Entry 7XUI (electron microscopy, 3.61 A resolution); this record covers chains H and J of the 8 polymer chains in the assembly.

# Chain H
Name: DNA-directed RNA polymerase subunit alpha
Source organism: Escherichia coli K-12
Notes: EC 2.7.7.6
UniProt: P0A7Z4 (RPOA_ECOLI); residues 1-329 here = UniProt positions 1-329
Chain sequence (329 residues; each row starts with the number of its first residue):
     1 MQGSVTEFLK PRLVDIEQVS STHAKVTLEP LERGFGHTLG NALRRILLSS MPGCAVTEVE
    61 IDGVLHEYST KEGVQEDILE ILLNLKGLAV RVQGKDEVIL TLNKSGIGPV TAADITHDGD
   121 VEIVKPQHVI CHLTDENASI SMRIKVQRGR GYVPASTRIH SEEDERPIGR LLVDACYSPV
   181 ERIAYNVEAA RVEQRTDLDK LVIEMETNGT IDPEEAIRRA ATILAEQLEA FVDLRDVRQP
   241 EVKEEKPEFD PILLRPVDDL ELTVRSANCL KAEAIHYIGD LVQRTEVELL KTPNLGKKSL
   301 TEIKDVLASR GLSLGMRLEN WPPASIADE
Disordered / not traced: 1-3, 159-167, 235-329
Swiss-Prot annotation at these positions:
  - region: Glu162 to Glu165 (Required for interaction with Crp at class II promoters)
  - modified residue: Arg265 (ADP-ribosylarginine), Lys297 (N6-acetyllysine), Lys298 (N6-acetyllysine)

# Chain J
Name: DNA-directed RNA polymerase subunit beta'
Source organism: Escherichia coli K-12
Notes: EC 2.7.7.6
UniProt: P0A8T7 (RPOC_ECOLI); residue numbers follow UniProt; this construct covers 1-1407
Chain sequence (1430 residues; row label = number of the first residue in the row):
     1 VKDLLKFLKA QTKTEEFDAI KIALASPDMI RSWSFGEVKK PETINYRTFK PERDGLFCAR
    61 IFGPVKDYEC LCGKYKRLKH RGVICEKCGV EVTQTKVRRE RMGHIELASP TAHIWFLKSL
   121 PSRIGLLLDM PLRDIERVLY FESYVVIEGG MTNLERQQIL TEEQYLDALE EFGDEFDAKM
   181 GAEAIQALLK SMDLEQECEQ LREELNETNS ETKRKKLTKR IKLLEAFVQS GNKPEWMILT
   241 VLPVLPPDLR PLVPLDGGRF ATSDLNDLYR RVINRNNRLK RLLDLAAPDI IVRNEKRMLQ
   301 EAVDALLDNG RRGRAITGSN KRPLKSLADM IKGKQGRFRQ NLLGKRVDYS GRSVITVGPY
   361 LRLHQCGLPK KMALELFKPF IYGKLELRGL ATTIKAAKKM VEREEAVVWD ILDEVIREHP
   421 VLLNRAPTLH RLGIQAFEPV LIEGKAIQLH PLVCAAYNAD FDGDQMAVHV PLTLEAQLEA
   481 RALMMSTNNI LSPANGEPII VPSQDVVLGL YYMTRDCVNA KGEGMVLTGP KEAERLYRSG
   541 LASLHARVKV RITEYEKDAN GELVAKTSLK DTTVGRAILW MIVPKGLPYS IVNQALGKKA
   601 ISKMLNTCYR ILGLKPTVIF ADQIMYTGFA YAARSGASVG IDDMVIPEKK HEIISEAEAE
   661 VAEIQEQFQS GLVTAGERYN KVIDIWAAAN DRVSKAMMDN LQTETVINRD GQEEKQVSFN
   721 SIYMMADSGA RGSAAQIRQL AGMRGLMAKP DGSIIETPIT ANFREGLNVL QYFISTHGAR
   781 KGLADTALKT ANSGYLTRRL VDVAQDLVVT EDDCGTHEGI MMTPVIEGGD VKEPLRDRVL
   841 GRVTAEDVLK PGTADILVPR NTLLHEQWCD LLEENSVDAV KVRSVVSCDT DFGVCAHCYG
   901 RDLARGHIIN KGEAIGVIAA QSIGEPGTQL TMRTFHIGGA ASRAAAESSI QVKNKGSIKL
   961 SNVKSVVNSS GKLVITSRNT ELKLIDEFGR TKESYKVPYG AVLAKGDGEQ VAGGETVANW
  1021 DPHTMPVITE VSGFVRFTDM IDGQTITRQT DELTGLSSLV VLDSAERTAG GKDLRPALKI
  1081 VDAQGNDVLI PGTDMPAQYF LPGKAIVQLE DGVQISSGDT LARIPQESGG TKDITGGLPR
  1141 VADLFEARRP KEPAILAEIS GIVSFGKETK GKRRLVITPV DGSDPYEEMI PKWRQLNVFE
  1201 GERVERGDVI SDGPEAPHDI LRLRGVHAVT RYIVNEVQDV YRLQGVKIND KHIEVIVRQM
  1261 LRKATIVNAG SSDFLEGEQV EYSRVKIANR ELEANGKVGA TYSRDLLGIT KASLATESFI
  1321 SAASFQETTR VLTEAAVAGK RDELRGLKEN VIVGRLIPAG TGYAYHQDRM RRRAAGEAPA
  1381 APQVTAEDAS ASLAELLNAG LGGSDNELEL EVLFQGPSSG HHHHHHHHHH
Disordered / not traced: 1-14, 932-947, 1127-1135, 1376-1430
Construct notes: conflict Val1 (Met in P0A8T7); expression tag (1408-1430)
Swiss-Prot annotation at these positions:
  - binding site (Zn(2+)): Cys70, Cys72, Cys85, Cys88, Cys814, Cys888, Cys895, Cys898
  - binding site (Mg(2+)): Asp460, Asp462, Asp464
  - modified residue: Lys983 (N6-acetyllysine)
Ion coordination: Zn2+ site 1: Cys70, Cys72, Cys85, Cys88; Mg2+: Asp460, Asp462, Asp464 (shared with 1 residue of chain R); Zn2+ site 2: Cys814, Cys888, Cys895, Cys898

# Interface between chain H and chain J
Pairs across the interface (32; chain H residue first):
  Arg44(H) with Arg538(J)
  Leu48(H) with Arg535(J); Arg538(J); Ser539(J)
  Ser49(H) with Ser539(J)
  Glu80(H) with Arg551(J), salt bridge; Leu569(J)
  Leu83(H) with Leu527(J); Thr528(J); Arg551(J)
  Asn84(H) with Arg551(J)
  Lys86(H) with Thr528(J)
  Tyr152(H) with Glu532(J), hydrogen bond; Arg535(J); Leu536(J), hydrophobic; Leu541(J), hydrophobic
  Pro154(H) with Leu541(J), hydrophobic
  Cys176(H) with Arg535(J), hydrogen bond
  Ser178(H) with Arg535(J)
  Val180(H) with Arg535(J), hydrogen bond (backbone-side chain)
  Glu181(H) with Lys531(J); Arg535(J)
  Arg182(H) with Glu534(J)
  Arg191(H) with Trp409(J); Asp410(J), salt bridge; Asp413(J), salt bridge
  Glu193(H) with Trp409(J)
  Gln194(H) with Lys370(J), hydrogen bond (backbone-side chain)
  Arg195(H) with Lys370(J)
  Thr196(H) with Lys370(J), hydrogen bond; Glu443(J)
  Glu206(H) with Lys531(J), salt bridge
Interface residues without a listed pair, chain H (22 interface residues in all): Leu79, Asp174
Interface residues without a listed pair, chain J (20 interface residues in all): Ala406, Leu441, Val526

# Summary
22 residues of chain H and 20 residues of chain J are in contact, with 5 hydrogen bonds and 4 salt bridges.
Among the polar pairs are Glu80(H)-Arg551(J), Arg191(H)-Asp410(J) and Arg191(H)-Asp413(J). Curated annotation
(UniProt) lists 8 Zn2+-binding residues and 3 Mg2+-binding residues on chain J.
Chain H is DNA-directed RNA polymerase subunit alpha and chain J is DNA-directed RNA polymerase subunit beta',
both from Escherichia coli K-12; the structure, Cryo-EM structure of sigma70 bound HK022 putRNA-associated
E.coli RNA polymerase elongation complex, was determined by electron microscopy, deposited together with 7XUE
and 7XUG.
